PDB entry 7KZP | electron microscopy, 3.10 A resolution | chains B and L of the 14 polymer chains in the assembly

== Chain B ==
Molecule: Fanconi anemia group B protein
Source organism: Homo sapiens
Reference sequence: Q8NB91 (FANCB_HUMAN); numbering as in UniProt (aligned over 1-859)
Amino-acid sequence (884 residues; each row starts with the number of its first residue; numbers below 1 keep their minus sign (Met-24 is residue -24)):
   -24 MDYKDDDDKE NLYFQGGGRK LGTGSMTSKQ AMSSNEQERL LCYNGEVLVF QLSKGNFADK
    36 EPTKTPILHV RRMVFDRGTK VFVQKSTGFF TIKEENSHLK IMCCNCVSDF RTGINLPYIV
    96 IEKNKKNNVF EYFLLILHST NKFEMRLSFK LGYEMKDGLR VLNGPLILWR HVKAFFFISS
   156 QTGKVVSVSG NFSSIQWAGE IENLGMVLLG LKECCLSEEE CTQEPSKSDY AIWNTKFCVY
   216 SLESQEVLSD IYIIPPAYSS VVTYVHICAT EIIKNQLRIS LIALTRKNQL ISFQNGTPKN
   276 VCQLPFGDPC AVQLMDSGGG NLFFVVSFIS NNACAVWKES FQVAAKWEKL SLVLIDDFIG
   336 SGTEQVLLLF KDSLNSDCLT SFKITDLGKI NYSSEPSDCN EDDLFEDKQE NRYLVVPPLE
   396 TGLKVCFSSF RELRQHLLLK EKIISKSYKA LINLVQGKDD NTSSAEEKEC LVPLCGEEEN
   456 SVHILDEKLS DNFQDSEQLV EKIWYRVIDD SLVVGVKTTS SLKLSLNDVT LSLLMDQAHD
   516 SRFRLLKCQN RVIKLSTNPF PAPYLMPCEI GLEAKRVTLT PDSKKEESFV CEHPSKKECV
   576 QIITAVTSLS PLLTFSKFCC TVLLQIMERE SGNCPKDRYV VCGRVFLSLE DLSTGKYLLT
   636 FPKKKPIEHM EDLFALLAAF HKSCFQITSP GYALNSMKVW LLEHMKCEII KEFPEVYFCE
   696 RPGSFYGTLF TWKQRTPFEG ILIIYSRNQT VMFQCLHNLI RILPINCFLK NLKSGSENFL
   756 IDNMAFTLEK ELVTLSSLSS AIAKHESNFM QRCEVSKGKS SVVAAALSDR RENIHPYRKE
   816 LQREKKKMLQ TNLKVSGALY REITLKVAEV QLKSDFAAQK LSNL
Disordered / not traced: -24 to 6, 32-37, 198-223, 248-251, 370-384, 432-470, 536-570, 784-810
Differences from the reference sequence: initiating methionine (-24); expression tag (-23 to 0)
UniProt features mapped onto this chain:
  - modified residue: Thr2 (N-acetylthreonine)

== Chain L ==
Molecule: E3 ubiquitin-protein ligase FANCL
Source organism: Homo sapiens
Notes: EC 2.3.2.27
Reference sequence: Q9NW38 (FANCL_HUMAN); residues 1-375 here = UniProt positions 1-375
Amino-acid sequence (394 residues; each row starts with the number of its first residue; numbers below 1 keep their minus sign (Met-18 is residue -18)):
   -18 MDYKDDDDKE NLYFQGGGRM AVTEASLLRQ CPLLLPQNRS KTVYEGFISA QGRDFHLRIV
    42 LPEDLQLKNA RLLCSWQLRT ILSGYHRIVQ QRMQHSPDLM SFMMELKMLL EVALKNRQEL
   102 YALPPPPQFY SSLIEEIGTL GWDKLVYADT CFSTIKLKAE DASGREHLIT LKLKAKYPAE
   162 SPDYFVDFPV PFCASWTPQS SLISIYSQFL AAIESLKAFW DVMDEIDEKT WVLEPEKPPR
   222 SATARRIALG NNVSINIEVD PRHPTMLPEC FFLGADHVVK PLGIKLSRNI HLWDPENSVL
   282 QNLKDVLEID FPARAILEKS DFTMDCGICY AYQLDGTIPD QVCDNSQCGQ PFHQICLYEW
   342 LRGLLTSRQS FNIIFGECPY CSKPITLKMS GRKH
Disordered / not traced: -18 to 0, 371-375
Differences from the reference sequence: initiating methionine (-18); expression tag (-17 to 0)
UniProt features mapped onto this chain:
  - zinc finger: Cys307 to Ser363 (RING-type)
  - binding site (Zn(2+)): Cys307, Cys310, Cys324, Cys329, His334, Cys337, Cys359, Cys362
  - modified residue: Ala2 (N-acetylalanine)
  - mutagenesis: Val127 to Tyr128 (No effect on interaction with FANCI and FANCD2), Leu149 (L149A: No effect on interaction with FANCI and FANCD2; when associated with A-166), Tyr158 to Pro159 (Abolishes UBE2T charging), Phe166 (F166A: Does not affect interaction with FANCI and FANCD2; when associated with A-149), Trp212 to Leu214 (Impairs interaction with FANCI and FANCD2), Leu248 (L248A: Impairs interaction with FANCI and FANCD2; when associated with A-252, A-254 and A-265), Phe252 (F252A: Impairs interaction with FANCI and FANCD2; when associated with A-248, A-254 and A-265), Leu254 (L254A: Impairs interaction with FANCI and FANCD2; when associated with A-248, A-252 and A-265), Ile265 (I265A: Impairs interaction with FANCI and FANCD2; when associated with A-248, A-252 and A-254), Cys307 (C307A: Abolishes ubiquitin ligase activity), Ile309 (I309A: Loss of interaction with UBE2T), Cys310 (C310A: Abolishes ubiquitin ligase activity), 3 further mutagenesis entries in UniProt
Bound ions: Zn2+ site 1: Cys307, Cys310, His334, Cys337; Zn2+ site 2: Cys324, Cys329, Cys359, Cys362

== Interface between chain B and chain L ==
Contacting residue pairs - 27 pairs, chain B then chain L:
  Glu385(B) with Trp123(L)
  Asn386(B) with Trp123(L), hydrogen bond (side chain-backbone)
  Arg387(B) with Trp123(L)
  Leu389(B) with Val127(L)
  Val390(B) with Trp123(L), hydrophobic
  Pro393(B) with Asp130(L); Thr131(L); Phe133(L), hydrophobic
  Leu394(B) with Ile115(L), hydrophobic
  Thr396(B) with Thr131(L)
  Gly397(B) with Tyr111(L)
  Ser404(B) with Leu104(L)
  His411(B) with Phe28(L); Asp35(L)
  Leu414(B) with Phe28(L), hydrophobic; His37(L)
  Lys415(B) with Phe28(L); Asp35(L), salt bridge
  Ile418(B) with Glu26(L); Phe28(L), hydrophobic; His37(L)
  Lys421(B) with Gln18(L); Glu26(L), salt bridge
  Ser422(B) with Leu16(L)
  Ala425(B) with Gln18(L)
  Leu429(B) with Gln18(L); Arg20(L)
Other interface residues (no listed pair), chain B (21 interface residues in all): Pro392, Val400, Val430
Other interface residues (no listed pair), chain L (21 interface residues in all): Asn19, Gly27, Asp124, Leu126, Tyr128, Ala129

== Summary ==
The chain B/chain L interface involves 21 residues from each chain; the contacts include 1 hydrogen bond and 2
salt bridges. Polar pairs include Lys415(B)-Asp35(L), Lys421(B)-Glu26(L) and Asn386(B)-Trp123(L). UniProt
lists 8 Zn2+-binding residues and 19 mutagenesis sites on chain L.
Chain B is Fanconi anemia group B protein and chain L is E3 ubiquitin-protein ligase FANCL, both from Homo
sapiens; the structure, Structure of the human Fanconi anaemia Core complex, was determined by electron
microscopy together with 7KZQ, 7KZR, 7KZS, 7KZT and 7KZV from the same study.
